PDB entry 5FGI | X-ray diffraction, 2.90 A resolution | chains H and I of the 28 polymer chains in the assembly

# Chain H
Name: Proteasome subunit beta type-2
Organism: Saccharomyces cerevisiae (strain ATCC 204508 / S288c)
Notes: EC 3.4.25.1
UniProt: P25043 (PSB2_YEAST); residues -11 to 232 here correspond to UniProt positions 18-261 (UniProt number = residue number + 29)
Amino-acid sequence (244 residues; each row starts with the number of its first residue; numbers below 1 keep their minus sign (Asn-11 is residue -11)):
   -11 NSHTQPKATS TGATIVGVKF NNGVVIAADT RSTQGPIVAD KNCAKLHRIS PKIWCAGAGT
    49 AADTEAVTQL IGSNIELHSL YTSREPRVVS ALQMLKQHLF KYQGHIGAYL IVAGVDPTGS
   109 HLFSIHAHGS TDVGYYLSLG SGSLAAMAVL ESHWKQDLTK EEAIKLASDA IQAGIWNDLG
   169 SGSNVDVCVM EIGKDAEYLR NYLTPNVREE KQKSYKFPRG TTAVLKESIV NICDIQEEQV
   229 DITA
Not modelled in the structure: 223-232
Construct notes: engineered mutation Ala1 (Thr30 in P25043)
From the paper describing this entry:
  - specificity-determining residues: Gly45

# Chain I
Name: Proteasome subunit beta type-3
Organism: Saccharomyces cerevisiae (strain ATCC 204508 / S288c)
Notes: EC 3.4.25.1
UniProt: P25451 (PSB3_YEAST); residues 0-204 here correspond to UniProt positions 1-205 (UniProt number = residue number + 1)
Amino-acid sequence (205 residues; row label = number of the first residue in the row; numbering starts at 0):
     0 MSDPSSINGG IVVAMTGKDC VAIACDLRLG SQSLGVSNKF EKIFHYGHVF LGITGLATDV
    60 TTLNEMFRYK TNLYKLKEER AIEPETFTQL VSSSLYERRF GPYFVGPVVA GINSKSGKPF
   120 IAGFDLIGCI DEAKDFIVSG TASDQLFGMC ESLYEPNLEP EDLFETISQA LLNAADRDAL
   180 SGWGAVVYII KKDEVVKRYL KMRQD
Not modelled in the structure: 0
Metal / ion sites: Mg2+ site 1: Ala174, Asp177, Ser180; Mg2+ site 2: Asp204 (shared with 3 residues of chain Y)
Swiss-Prot annotation at these positions:
  - modified residue: Ser30 (Phosphoserine)
  - cross-link: Lys69 (Glycyl lysine isopeptide (Lys-Gly) (interchain with G-Cter in ubiquitin))

# How chain H and chain I interact
Contacting residue pairs (62; chain H residue first):
  Asn-11(H) - Phe99(I)
  Ser-10(H) - Phe99(I)
  Gln-7(H) - Pro101(I)
  Lys-5(H) - Asp2(I)  salt bridge
  Lys-5(H) - Ser4(I)  hydrogen bond
  Lys-5(H) - Phe103(I)
  Lys-5(H) - Asp124(I)
  Lys-5(H) - Leu125(I)
  Ala-4(H) - Asp124(I)
  Ala-4(H) - Leu125(I)
  Ala-4(H) - Ile126(I)  hydrophobic
  Thr-3(H) - Asp124(I)  hydrogen bond (backbone-side chain)
  Ile25(H) - Asp143(I)
  Ile25(H) - Phe146(I)  hydrophobic
  Asp28(H) - Asp130(I)
  Asp28(H) - Glu131(I)
  Lys29(H) - Glu150(I)  salt bridge
  Ala49(H) - Cys128(I)  hydrophobic
  Ala50(H) - Tyr95(I)
  Ala50(H) - Ile126(I)  hydrophobic
  Ala50(H) - Cys128(I)  hydrophobic
  Asp51(H) - Tyr95(I)  hydrogen bond
  Asp51(H) - Arg98(I)  salt bridge
  Ala54(H) - Tyr95(I)
  Tyr90(H) - Phe99(I)  hydrophobic
  His93(H) - Arg98(I)  hydrogen bond (backbone-side chain)
  His93(H) - Phe99(I)
  Arg196(H) - Glu150(I)  salt bridge
  Lys199(H) - Ser151(I)
  Lys199(H) - Tyr153(I)  hydrogen bond (side chain-backbone)
  Ser202(H) - Glu154(I)  hydrogen bond
  Tyr203(H) - Ser151(I)
  Tyr203(H) - Leu152(I)  hydrophobic
  Lys204(H) - Glu154(I)
  Phe205(H) - Gln168(I)
  Arg207(H) - Glu160(I)
  Arg207(H) - Asp161(I)  salt bridge
  Gly208(H) - Glu164(I)  hydrogen bond (backbone-side chain)
  Thr209(H) - Glu164(I)
  Thr210(H) - Glu164(I)  hydrogen bond
  Thr210(H) - Ser167(I)
  Thr210(H) - Gln168(I)  hydrogen bond
  Thr210(H) - Leu199(I)
  Ala211(H) - Leu199(I)
  Ala211(H) - Lys200(I)  hydrogen bond (backbone-backbone)
  Val212(H) - Phe163(I)  hydrophobic
  Val212(H) - Tyr198(I)
  Leu213(H) - Tyr198(I)  hydrogen bond (backbone-backbone)
  Leu213(H) - Leu199(I)
  Leu213(H) - Lys200(I)
  Lys214(H) - Lys196(I)
  Lys214(H) - Arg197(I)
  Lys214(H) - Tyr198(I)  hydrogen bond (backbone-backbone)
  Glu215(H) - Lys196(I)
  Glu215(H) - Arg197(I)  salt bridge
  Ser216(H) - Val195(I)
  Ser216(H) - Lys196(I)  hydrogen bond (backbone-backbone)
  Ile217(H) - Val194(I)
  Val218(H) - Val194(I)  hydrogen bond (backbone-backbone)
  Val218(H) - Lys196(I)
  Ile220(H) - Val194(I)  hydrophobic
  Asp222(H) - Lys74(I)  salt bridge
Also at the interface, not in a pair above, chain H (42 interface residues in all): Gln22, Val26, Ala27, Thr48, Gln57, Ile94, Asn219
Also at the interface, not in a pair above, chain I (44 interface residues in all): Pro3, His44, Gly46, Phe49, Gln88, Glu158, Leu171, Tyr187, Asp192, Glu193

# Summary
Chain H and chain I form an interface of 42 and 44 residues respectively, with 14 hydrogen bonds and 7 salt
bridges. Among the polar pairs are Lys-5(H)-Asp2(I), Lys29(H)-Glu150(I) and Asp51(H)-Arg98(I). Ala174(I),
Asp177(I) and Ser180(I) form the Mg2+ site 1. The paper reports the specificity determinant Gly45(H).
Chain H is Proteasome subunit beta type-2 and chain I is Proteasome subunit beta type-3, both from
Saccharomyces cerevisiae (strain ATCC 204508 / S288c); the structure, Yeast 20S proteasome beta1-T1A beta2-T1A
double mutant in complex with Carfilzomib, was determined by X-ray diffraction (same publication as 5CZ4,
5CZ5, 5CZ6, 5CZ7, 5CZ8, 5CZ9 and 16 further entries).
